3M1V - chains A and B of the 6 polymer chains in the assembly; structure by X-ray diffraction, 1.45 A resolution.

Chain A:
Name: Methyl-coenzyme M reductase I subunit alpha
From: Methanothermobacter marburgensis
Notes: EC 2.8.4.1
UniProt: P11558 (MCRA_METTM); residue numbers follow UniProt; this construct covers 2-550
Amino-acid sequence (549 residues; row label = number of the first residue in the row):
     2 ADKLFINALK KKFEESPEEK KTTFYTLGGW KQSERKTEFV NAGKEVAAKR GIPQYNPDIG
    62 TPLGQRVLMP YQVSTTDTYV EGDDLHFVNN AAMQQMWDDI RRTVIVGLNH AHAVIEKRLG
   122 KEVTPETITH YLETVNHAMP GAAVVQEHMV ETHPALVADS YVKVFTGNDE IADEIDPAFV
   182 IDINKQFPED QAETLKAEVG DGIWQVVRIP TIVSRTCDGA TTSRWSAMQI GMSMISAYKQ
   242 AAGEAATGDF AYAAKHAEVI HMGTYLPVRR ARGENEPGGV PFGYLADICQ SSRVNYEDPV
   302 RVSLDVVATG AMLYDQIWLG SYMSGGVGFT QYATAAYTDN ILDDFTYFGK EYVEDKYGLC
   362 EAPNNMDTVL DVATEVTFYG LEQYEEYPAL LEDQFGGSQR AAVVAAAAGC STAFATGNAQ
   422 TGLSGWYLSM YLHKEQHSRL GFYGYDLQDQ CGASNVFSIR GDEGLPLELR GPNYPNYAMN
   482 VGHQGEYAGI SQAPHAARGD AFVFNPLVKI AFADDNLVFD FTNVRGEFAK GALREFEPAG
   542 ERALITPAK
Not modelled in the structure: 550
Modified / non-standard residues: His257 (n1-methylated histidine; MHS); Arg271 (5-methyl-arginine; AGM); Gln400 (2-methyl-glutamine; MGN); Gly445 (thioglycin; GL3); Cys452 (s-methylcysteine; SMC)
Bound ions: factor 430 Ni: Gln147 (together with 1-thioethanesulfonic acid)
Residues lining bound ligands:
  - 1-thioethanesulfonic acid (COM): Tyr333, Phe443, Tyr444, Gly445
  - factor 430 (F43), molecule 1: Ala143, Ala144, Val145, Val146, Gln147, Met150, Val151, Met229, Gln230, Met233, Ile236, Ala243, Gly244
  - factor 430 (F43), molecule 2: Gly326, Gly327, Val328, Gly329, Phe330, Thr331, Gln332, Tyr333, Phe396, Gly397, Gly398, Gln400, Gly442, Phe443
  - Coenzyme B (TP7), molecule 1: Arg225, Lys256, His257
  - Coenzyme B (TP7), molecule 2: Arg270, Leu320, Met324, Ser325, Phe330, Phe443, Ala479, Met480, Asn481, Val482
  - Zn2+ (ZN): Arg102, Ser215, Arg216, Cys218
Curated features (UniProtKB/Swiss-Prot):
  - binding site (coenzyme F430): Gln147
  - binding site (coenzyme B): Arg225, Lys256, His257, Arg270
  - binding site (coenzyme M): Tyr333, Tyr444
  - modified residue: His257 (Pros-methylhistidine), Arg271 (5-methylarginine), Gly445 (1-thioglycine), Asp450 (Z: -2,3-didehydroaspartate), Cys452 (S-methylcysteine)

Chain B:
Name: Methyl-coenzyme M reductase I subunit beta
From: Methanothermobacter marburgensis
Notes: EC 2.8.4.1
UniProt: P11560 (MCRB_METTM); residues 2-443 here = UniProt positions 2-443
Amino-acid sequence (442 residues; each row starts with the number of its first residue):
     2 AKFEDKVDLY DDRGNLVEEQ VPLEALSPLR NPAIKSIVQG IKRTVAVNLE GIENALKTAK
    62 VGGPACKIMG RELDLDIVGN AESIAAAAKE MIQVTEDDDT NVELLGGGKR ALVQVPSARF
   122 DVAAEYSAAP LVTATAFVQA IINEFDVSMY DANMVKAAVL GRYPQSVEYM GANIATMLDI
   182 PQKLEGPGYA LRNIMVNHVV AATLKNTLQA AALSTILEQT AMFEMGDAVG AFERMHLLGL
   242 AYQGMNADNL VFDLVKANGK EGTVGSVIAD LVERALEDGV IKVEKELTDY KVYGTDDLAM
   302 WNAYAAAGLM AATMVNQGAA RAAQGVSSTL LYYNDLIEFE TGLPSVDFGK VEGTAVGFSF
   362 FSHSIYGGGG PGIFNGNHIV TRHSKGFAIP CVAAAMALDA GTQMFSPEAT SGLIKEVFSQ
   422 VDEFREPLKY VVEAAAEIKN EI
Bound ions: Mg2+ near Asp271 (its only coordinating residue here)
Residues lining bound ligands:
  - 1-thioethanesulfonic acid (COM): Phe361, Ser365, Tyr367
  - factor 430 (F43): Ser365, Ile366, Tyr367
  - Coenzyme B (TP7): Phe361, Phe362, Tyr367, Gly368, Gly369, His379, Ile380, Val381
Curated features (UniProtKB/Swiss-Prot):
  - binding site (coenzyme M): Tyr367
  - binding site (coenzyme B): Gly369

Interface between chain A and chain B:
Pairs across the interface - 53 pairs, chain A then chain B:
  Val269(A) - Gln183(B)
  Val269(A) - Lys184(B)
  Arg270(A) - Glu186(B)
  Arg270(A) - His379(B)  hydrogen bond
  Arg270(A) - Ile380(B)
  Arg271(A) - Glu186(B)
  Arg271(A) - Ile380(B)
  Phe330(A) - Tyr367(B)  hydrophobic
  Lys435(A) - Asp336(B)  salt bridge
  Lys435(A) - Glu353(B)  salt bridge
  Glu436(A) - Phe340(B)
  Phe443(A) - Phe361(B)  hydrophobic
  Tyr444(A) - Val357(B)
  Tyr444(A) - Ser360(B)
  Tyr444(A) - Phe361(B)
  Tyr444(A) - His364(B)
  Gly445(A) - Val357(B)
  Gly445(A) - Phe361(B)
  Asp447(A) - Val357(B)
  Leu448(A) - Gly354(B)
  Leu448(A) - Val357(B)
  Leu448(A) - Gly358(B)
  Leu448(A) - Val381(B)
  Leu448(A) - His384(B)
  Gln451(A) - Gly350(B)
  Gln451(A) - Glu353(B)
  Gln451(A) - Gly354(B)
  Cys452(A) - Gly350(B)
  Cys452(A) - Lys351(B)
  Cys452(A) - His384(B)
  Ser455(A) - Phe349(B)
  Ser455(A) - Lys351(B)  hydrogen bond
  Asn456(A) - Lys351(B)  hydrogen bond
  Arg461(A) - Asp228(B)  salt bridge
  Arg461(A) - Phe233(B)
  Arg461(A) - His237(B)  hydrogen bond
  Arg461(A) - Lys386(B)
  Asp463(A) - Tyr190(B)  hydrogen bond
  Asp463(A) - Met226(B)
  Asp463(A) - Arg383(B)  salt bridge
  Asp463(A) - Lys386(B)  salt bridge
  Glu464(A) - Lys351(B)
  Glu464(A) - Lys386(B)  salt bridge
  Pro476(A) - Ile380(B)
  Pro476(A) - Arg383(B)
  Pro476(A) - His384(B)
  Asn477(A) - His384(B)  hydrogen bond
  Ala479(A) - Ile380(B)  hydrophobic
  Met480(A) - Phe362(B)  hydrophobic
  Met480(A) - Ile380(B)
  Met480(A) - Val381(B)  hydrophobic
  Met480(A) - His384(B)
  Asn481(A) - Phe361(B)
Also at the interface, not in a pair above, chain A (27 interface residues in all): Ser325, Tyr446, Ile460, Gly462
Also at the interface, not in a pair above, chain B (31 interface residues in all): Met236, Asp348, Thr355

In short:
Chain A and chain B form an interface of 27 and 31 residues respectively; the contacts include 6 hydrogen
bonds and 6 salt bridges. Among the polar pairs are Lys435(A)-Asp336(B), Lys435(A)-Glu353(B) and
Arg461(A)-Asp228(B).
Here chain A is Methyl-coenzyme M reductase I subunit alpha and chain B is Methyl-coenzyme M reductase I
subunit beta, both from Methanothermobacter marburgensis. Entry 3M1V (Structural Insight into Methyl-Coenzyme
M Reductase Chemistry using Coenzyme B Analogues) was determined by X-ray diffraction (same publication as
3M2R, 3M2U, 3M2V, 3M30 and 3M32).
